PDB entry 1X39 | X-ray diffraction, 1.80 A resolution | chain A

# Chain A
Name: beta-D-glucan exohydrolase isoenzyme ExoI
Source organism: Hordeum vulgare
Notes: EC 3.2.1.58
Sequence (602 residues; row label = number of the first residue in the row):
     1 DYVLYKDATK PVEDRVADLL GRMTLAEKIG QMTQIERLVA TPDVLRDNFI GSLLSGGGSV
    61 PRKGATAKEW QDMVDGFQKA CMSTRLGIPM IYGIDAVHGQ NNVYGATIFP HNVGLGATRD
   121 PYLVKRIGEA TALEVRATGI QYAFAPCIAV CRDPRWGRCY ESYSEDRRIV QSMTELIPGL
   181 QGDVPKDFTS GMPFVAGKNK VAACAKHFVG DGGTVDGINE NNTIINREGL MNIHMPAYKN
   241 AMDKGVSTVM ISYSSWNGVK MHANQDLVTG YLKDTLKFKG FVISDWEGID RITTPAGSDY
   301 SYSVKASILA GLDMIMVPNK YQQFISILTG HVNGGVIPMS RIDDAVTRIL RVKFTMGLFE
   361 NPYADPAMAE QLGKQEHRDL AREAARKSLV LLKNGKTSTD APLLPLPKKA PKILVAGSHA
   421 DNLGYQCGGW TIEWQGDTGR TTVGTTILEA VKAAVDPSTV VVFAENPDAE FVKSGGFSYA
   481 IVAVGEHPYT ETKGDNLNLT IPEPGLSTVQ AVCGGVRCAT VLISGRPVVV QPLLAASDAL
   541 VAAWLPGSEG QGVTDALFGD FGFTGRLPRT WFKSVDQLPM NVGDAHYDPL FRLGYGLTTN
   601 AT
Cystine bridges: Cys151-Cys159, Cys513-Cys518
Covalently attached groups: N-acetylglucosamine (NAG) linked to Asn221, Asn600; glycan linked to Asn498
Ligand contacts: anilinomethyl gluco-phenylimidazole (IDE; (5R,6R,7S,8S)-3-(anilinomethyl)-5,6,7,8-tetrahydro-5-(hydroxymethyl)-imidazo[1,2-a]pyridine-6,7,8-triol): Leu54, Gly56, Gly57, Asp95, Phe144, Arg158, Lys206, His207, Met250, Tyr253, Asp285, Trp286, Glu287, Arg291, Met316, Trp430, Trp434, Glu491

# Overview
Ligands of chain A: anilinomethyl gluco-phenylimidazole. N-acetylglucosamine is covalently linked to Asn221
and Asn600.
Chain A is beta-D-glucan exohydrolase isoenzyme ExoI (Hordeum vulgare); the structure, Crystal structure of
barley beta-D-glucan glucohydrolase isoenzyme exo1 in complex with gluco-phenylimidazole, was determined by
X-ray diffraction together with 1X38 from the same study.
